PDB entry 8HPL | electron microscopy, 4.29 A resolution (low resolution: residue-level contacts below are approximate; hydrogen-bond / salt-bridge calls are withheld) | chains C and D of the 5 polymer chains in the assembly

Chain C (and D):
Molecule: ABC transporter, ATP-binding protein SugC
Source organism: Mycolicibacterium smegmatis MC2 155
Notes: chain D of this document is another copy of the same molecule, construct and numbering; everything in this record applies to it too
UniProt: A0R2C0 (A0R2C0_MYCS2); numbering as in UniProt (aligned over 1-406)
Sequence (406 residues; numbered 1 to 406; the number before each row is that of its first residue):
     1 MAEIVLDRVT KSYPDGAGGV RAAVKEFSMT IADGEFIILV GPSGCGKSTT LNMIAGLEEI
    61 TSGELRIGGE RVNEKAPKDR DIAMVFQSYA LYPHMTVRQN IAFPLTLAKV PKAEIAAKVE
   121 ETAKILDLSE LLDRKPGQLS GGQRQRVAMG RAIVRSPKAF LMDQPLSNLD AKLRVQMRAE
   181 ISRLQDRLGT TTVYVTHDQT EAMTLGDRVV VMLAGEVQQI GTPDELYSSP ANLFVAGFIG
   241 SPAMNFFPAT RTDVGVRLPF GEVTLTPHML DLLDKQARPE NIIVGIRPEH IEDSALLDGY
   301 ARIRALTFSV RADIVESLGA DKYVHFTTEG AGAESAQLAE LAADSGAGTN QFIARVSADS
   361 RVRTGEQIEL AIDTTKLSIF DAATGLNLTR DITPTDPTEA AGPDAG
Unresolved in the structure: 1, 15-20, 392-406
Construct notes: engineered mutation Gln164 (Glu in A0R2C0)
Small-molecule neighbours: ATP (adenosine-5'-triphosphate): Tyr13, Ala23, Pro42, Ser43, Gly44, Cys45, Gly46, Lys47, Ser48, Thr49, Gln164

Interface between chain C and chain D:
Pairs across the interface - 16 pairs, chain C then chain D:
  Lys172(C) with His197(D); Asp344(D); Ser345(D)
  Leu173(C) with Asp344(D)
  Val175(C) with Ser345(D)
  Gln176(C) with Ser345(D); Gly346(D)
  Met203(C) with Glu316(D)
  Glu316(C) with Met203(D)
  Leu318(C) with Met203(D)
  Gly319(C) with Tyr227(D)
  Ala320(C) with Tyr227(D); Glu289(D)
  Asp344(C) with Lys172(D)
  Ser345(C) with Lys172(D)
  Gly346(C) with Gln176(D)
Also at the interface, not in a pair above, chain C (15 interface residues in all): Thr204, Asp224, Glu289
Also at the interface, not in a pair above, chain D (13 interface residues in all): Thr204, Ser317, Ala320

Overview:
15 residues of chain C and 13 residues of chain D are in contact. Chain C binds ATP.
Both chains are ABC transporter, ATP-binding protein SugC (Mycolicibacterium smegmatis MC2 155). Entry 8HPL
(LpqY-SugABC in state 1) was determined by electron microscopy, deposited together with 8HPM, 8HPN, 8HPR and
8HPS.
